PDB entry 7XQ8 | electron microscopy, 3.30 A resolution | chains C and L of the 6 polymer chains in the assembly

# Chain C
Name: Chimera of Heavy chain of VRC01 antibody Fab and Isoform 2 of Immunoglobulin heavy constant mu
From: Homo sapiens
Reference sequence: P01871-2 (IGHM-2_HUMAN); residues 124-597 here correspond to UniProt positions 1-474 (UniProt number = residue number - 123)
Chain sequence (614 residues; each row starts with the number of its first residue; a row labelled like 92A-92C holds insertion residues (92A, then the next letters in order); numbers below 1 keep their minus sign (Met-8 is residue -8)):
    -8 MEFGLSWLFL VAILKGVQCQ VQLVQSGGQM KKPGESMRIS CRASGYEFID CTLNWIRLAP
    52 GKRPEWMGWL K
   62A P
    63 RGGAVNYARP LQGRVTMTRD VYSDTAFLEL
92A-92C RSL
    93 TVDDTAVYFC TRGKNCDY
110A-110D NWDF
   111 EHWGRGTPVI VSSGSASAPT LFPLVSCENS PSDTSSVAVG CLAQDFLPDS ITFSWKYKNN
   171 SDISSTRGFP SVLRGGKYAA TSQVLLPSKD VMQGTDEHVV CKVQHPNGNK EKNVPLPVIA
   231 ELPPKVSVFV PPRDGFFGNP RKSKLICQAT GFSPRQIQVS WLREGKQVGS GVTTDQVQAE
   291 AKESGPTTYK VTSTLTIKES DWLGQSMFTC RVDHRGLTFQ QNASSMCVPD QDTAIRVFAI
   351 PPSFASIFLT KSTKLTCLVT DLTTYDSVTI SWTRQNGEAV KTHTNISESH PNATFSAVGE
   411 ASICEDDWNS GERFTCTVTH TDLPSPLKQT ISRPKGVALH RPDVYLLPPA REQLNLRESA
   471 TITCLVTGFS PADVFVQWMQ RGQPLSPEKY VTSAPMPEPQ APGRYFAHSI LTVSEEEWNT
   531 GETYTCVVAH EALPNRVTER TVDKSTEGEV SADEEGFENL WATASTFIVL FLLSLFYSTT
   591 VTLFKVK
Unresolved in the structure: -8 to 10
Cystine bridges: Cys257-Cys320, Cys367-Cys426, Cys474-Cys536
Glycans and other covalent adducts: N-acetylglucosamine (NAG) linked to Asn332, Asn395, Asn402

# Chain L
Name: Light chain of Fab fragments of the VRC01 antibody, Immunoglobulin kappa constant
From: Homo sapiens
Reference sequence: P01834 (IGKC_HUMAN); residues 110-216 here correspond to UniProt positions 1-107 (UniProt number = residue number - 109)
Chain sequence (250 residues; row label = number of the first residue in the row; note: 6 numbers in that range are skipped by the numbering (no residue carries them; nothing is unmodelled there); numbers below 1 keep their minus sign (Met-39 is residue -39)):
   -39 MVLQTQVFIS LLLWISGAYG GSDYKDDDDK GSPGDEVDAG EIVLTQSPGT LSLSPGETAI
    21 ISCRTSQYGS
    33 LAWYQQRPGQ APRLVIYSGS TRAAGIPDRF SGSRWGPDYN LTISNLESGD FGVYYCQQY
    96 EFFGQGTKVQ VDIKRTVAAP SVFIFPPSDE QLKSGTASVV CLLNNFYPRE AKVQWKVDNA
   156 LQSGNSQESV TEQDSKDSTY SLSSTLTLSK ADYEKHKVYA CEVTHQGLSS PVTKSFNRGE
   216 C
Unresolved in the structure: -39 to 0

# How chain C and chain L interact
Pairs across the interface (18):
  Arg54(C) - Gly99(L)
  Arg54(C) - Gln100(L)
  Pro55(C) - Phe98(L)
  Phe110D(C) - Leu46(L)
  Glu111(C) - Leu46(L)
  Gly114(C) - Ala43(L)
  Pro133(C) - Ser123(L)
  Val135(C) - Phe120(L)
  Val135(C) - Pro121(L)
  Ser136(C) - Ile119(L)
  Cys137(C) - Ile119(L)  hydrogen bond (backbone-backbone)
  Cys137(C) - Phe120(L)
  Cys137(C) - Pro121(L)
  Cys137(C) - Phe211(L)  hydrophobic
  Glu138(C) - Ile119(L)
  Glu138(C) - Ser210(L)
  Pro180(C) - Ser164(L)
  Arg265(C) - Cys216(L)
Other interface residues (no listed pair), chain C (19 interface residues in all): Trp57, Trp110B, Trp113, Phe132, Leu134, Gly178, Phe179
Other interface residues (no listed pair), chain L (20 interface residues in all): Pro44, Tyr91, Glu96, Gln126, Val165, Thr166, Ser178

# In short
19 residues of chain C face 20 of chain L across their interface; the contacts include 1 hydrogen bond. The
hydrogen-bonded pair Cys137(C)-Ile119(L) is a backbone contact. Covalently linked N-acetylglucosamine: at
Asn332(C), Asn395(C) and Asn402(C).
Chain C is Chimera of Heavy chain of VRC01 antibody Fab and Isoform 2 of Immunoglobulin heavy constant mu and
chain L is Light chain of Fab fragments of the VRC01 antibody, Immunoglobulin kappa constant, both from Homo
sapiens; the structure, Structure of human B-cell antigen receptor of the IgM isotype, was determined by
electron microscopy.
